5ERO - chains A and B of the 3 polymer chains in the assembly; structure by X-ray diffraction, 2.55 A resolution.

Chain A (and B):
Name: Fusicoccadiene synthase
Organism: Phomopsis amygdali
Notes: EC 2.5.1.29; fragment: Geranylgeranyl diphosphate synthase, residues 382-719; chain B of this document is another copy of the same molecule, construct and numbering; everything in this record applies to it too
UniProt: A2PZA5 (FUSS_PHOAM); residue numbers follow UniProt; this construct covers 389-719
Amino-acid sequence (349 residues; each row starts with the number of its first residue):
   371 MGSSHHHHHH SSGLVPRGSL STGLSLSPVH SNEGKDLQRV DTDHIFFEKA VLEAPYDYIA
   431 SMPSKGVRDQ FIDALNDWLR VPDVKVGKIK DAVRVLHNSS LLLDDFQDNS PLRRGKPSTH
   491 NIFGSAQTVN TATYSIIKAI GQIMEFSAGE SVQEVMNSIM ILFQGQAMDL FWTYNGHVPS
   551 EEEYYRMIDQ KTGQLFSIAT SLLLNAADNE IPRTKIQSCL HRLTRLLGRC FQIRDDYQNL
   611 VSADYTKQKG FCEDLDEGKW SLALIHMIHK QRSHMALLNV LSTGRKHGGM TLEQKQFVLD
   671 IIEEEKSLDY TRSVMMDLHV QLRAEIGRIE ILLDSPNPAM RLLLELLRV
Unresolved in the structure: 371-412, 521, 578-582 (chain B: 371-413, 521-523, 717-719)
Construct notes: initiating methionine (371); expression tag (372-388)
Bound ions: Co2+ site 1 near Asp447 (its only coordinating residue here); Co2+ site 2: Asp474, Asp478 (together with pamidronate); Co2+ site 3: Asp605 (together with pamidronate)
Residues lining bound ligands: pamidronate (210): Leu471, Asp474, Asp475, Asp478, Arg483, Lys561, Thr562, Phe601, Gln602, Asp605, Asp606, Lys619, Asp624, Lys629
Curated features (UniProtKB/Swiss-Prot):
  - binding site (isopentenyl diphosphate): Lys435, Arg438, His467, Arg484
  - binding site (Mg(2+)): Asp474, Asp478
  - binding site (dimethylallyl diphosphate): Arg483, Lys561, Thr562, Gln602, Asn609, Lys619, Lys629
  - mutagenesis: Asp474 (D474A: Abolishes prenyl transferase activity)
From the paper describing this entry:
  - Co2+ coordination: Asp474, Asp605
  - binding site for pamidronate: Arg483, Lys561, Lys619, Lys629
  - mutagenesis - D474A: abolished catalytic activity

How chain A and chain B interact:
Contacting residue pairs (73; chain A residue first):
  Glu418(A) - Gln534(B)  hydrogen bond (backbone-side chain)
  Glu418(A) - Met538(B)
  Glu418(A) - Arg556(B)  salt bridge
  Glu418(A) - Gln560(B)
  Lys419(A) - Gln534(B)
  Val421(A) - Ala537(B)
  Val421(A) - Met538(B)  hydrophobic
  Val421(A) - Phe541(B)  hydrophobic
  Leu422(A) - Phe533(B)
  Leu422(A) - Gln534(B)
  Leu422(A) - Ala537(B)  hydrophobic
  Leu473(A) - Val499(B)  hydrophobic
  Phe476(A) - Phe476(B)  hydrophobic
  Phe476(A) - Ser495(B)
  Phe476(A) - Val499(B)  hydrophobic
  Gln477(A) - Ala496(B)
  Gln477(A) - Asn500(B)
  Phe493(A) - Tyr544(B)
  Gly494(A) - Tyr544(B)
  Ser495(A) - Phe476(B)
  Ala496(A) - Gln477(B)
  Ala496(A) - Leu540(B)
  Gln497(A) - Leu540(B)
  Gln497(A) - Phe541(B)
  Gln497(A) - Tyr544(B)
  Val499(A) - Leu473(B)  hydrophobic
  Val499(A) - Phe476(B)  hydrophobic
  Val499(A) - Val499(B)  hydrophobic
  Asn500(A) - Gln477(B)
  Asn500(A) - Phe533(B)  hydrogen bond (side chain-backbone)
  Asn500(A) - Gln536(B)
  Asn500(A) - Ala537(B)
  Asn500(A) - Leu540(B)
  Thr503(A) - Thr503(B)  hydrogen bond
  Thr503(A) - Ile506(B)
  Thr503(A) - Phe533(B)
  Tyr504(A) - Met530(B)  hydrophobic
  Tyr504(A) - Phe533(B)  hydrophobic
  Ile506(A) - Thr503(B)
  Ile507(A) - Ile507(B)  hydrophobic
  Ile507(A) - Ile510(B)  hydrophobic
  Ile507(A) - Met530(B)  hydrophobic
  Ile510(A) - Ile507(B)  hydrophobic
  Met514(A) - Met526(B)  hydrophobic
  Gln523(A) - Met514(B)
  Met526(A) - Ile507(B)
  Met526(A) - Ile510(B)  hydrophobic
  Met526(A) - Gly511(B)
  Met530(A) - Tyr504(B)  hydrophobic
  Met530(A) - Ile507(B)  hydrophobic
  Met530(A) - Lys508(B)
  Phe533(A) - Leu422(B)
  Phe533(A) - Asn500(B)  hydrogen bond (backbone-side chain)
  Phe533(A) - Thr503(B)
  Phe533(A) - Tyr504(B)  hydrophobic
  Gln534(A) - Glu418(B)  hydrogen bond (side chain-backbone)
  Gln534(A) - Lys419(B)  hydrogen bond (side chain-backbone)
  Gln534(A) - Leu422(B)
  Gln536(A) - Asn500(B)
  Ala537(A) - Val421(B)
  Ala537(A) - Leu422(B)  hydrophobic
  Ala537(A) - Asn500(B)
  Met538(A) - Glu418(B)
  Leu540(A) - Ala496(B)
  Leu540(A) - Asn500(B)
  Phe541(A) - Val421(B)  hydrophobic
  Phe541(A) - Gln497(B)
  Tyr544(A) - Phe493(B)
  Tyr544(A) - Gly494(B)  hydrogen bond (side chain-backbone)
  Tyr544(A) - Gln497(B)
  Arg556(A) - Ile415(B)
  Arg556(A) - Glu418(B)  salt bridge
  Gln560(A) - Glu418(B)  hydrogen bond
Interface residues without a listed pair, chain A (40 interface residues in all): Ile415, Phe417, Ile492, Lys508, Val522, Ile529, Asn545
Interface residues without a listed pair, chain B (39 interface residues in all): Phe417, Ile492, Glu515, Asn545

Summary:
Chain A and chain B form an interface of 40 and 39 residues respectively, with 8 hydrogen bonds and 2 salt
bridges. Polar pairs include Glu418(A)-Arg556(B), Glu418(A)-Gln534(B) and Asn500(A)-Phe533(B). Ligands of
chain A: pamidronate. The paper reports a binding site for pamidronate at Arg483(A), Lys561(A) and Lys619(A)
among others; D474A of chain A abolishes catalytic activity.
Both chains are Fusicoccadiene synthase (Phomopsis amygdali). Entry 5ERO (Crystal structure of elongation
domain of Phomopsis amygdali fusicoccadiene synthase complexed with cobalt ions and pamidronate) was
determined by X-ray diffraction (same publication as 5ER8, 5ERM and 5ERN).
